Entry 8PAR (X-ray diffraction, 2.00 A resolution); this record covers chain A.

Chain A:
Protein: Mitogen-activated protein kinase kinase kinase kinase 1
Organism: Homo sapiens
Notes: EC 2.7.11.1
UniProtKB: Q92918 (M4K1_HUMAN); numbering as in UniProt (aligned over 1-307)
Sequence (308 residues; row label = number of the first residue in the row; numbering starts at 0):
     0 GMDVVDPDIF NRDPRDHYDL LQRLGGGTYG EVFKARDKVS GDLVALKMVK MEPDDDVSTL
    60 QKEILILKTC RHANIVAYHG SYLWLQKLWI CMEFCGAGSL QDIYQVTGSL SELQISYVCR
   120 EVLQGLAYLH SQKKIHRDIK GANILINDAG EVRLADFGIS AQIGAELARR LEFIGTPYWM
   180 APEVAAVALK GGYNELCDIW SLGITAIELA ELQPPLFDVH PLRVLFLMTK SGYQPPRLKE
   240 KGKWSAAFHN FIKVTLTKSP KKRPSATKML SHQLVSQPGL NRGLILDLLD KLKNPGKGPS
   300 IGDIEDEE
Disordered / not traced: 0-6, 37-40, 158-173, 295-307
Differences from the reference sequence: expression tag (0); engineered mutation Glu-165 (Thr in Q92918), Glu-171 (Ser in Q92918)
Ligand contacts: XON (N-[3,5-bis(fluoranyl)-4-[[3-[1-(trifluoromethyl)cyclopropyl]-1H-pyrrolo[2,3-b]pyridin-4-yl]oxy]phenyl]-2,9-dioxa-4-azaspiro[5.5]undec-3-en-3-amine): Leu-23, Gly-24, Gly-25, Gly-26, Tyr-28, Val-31, Ala-44, Lys-46, Val-75, Met-91, Glu-92, Phe-93, Cys-94, Gly-97, Ser-98, Asp-101, Leu-144, Ala-154, Phe-156
UniProt features mapped onto this chain:
  - active site: Asp-137 (Proton acceptor)
  - binding site (ATP): Leu-23 to Val-31, Lys-46
  - modified residue: Thr-175 (Phosphothreonine)
Reported in the primary citation:
  - binding site for XON: Tyr-28, Asp-101

Summary:
Ligands of chain A: compound XON. From UniProt: active-site residue Asp-137 and 10 ATP-binding residues. From
the paper: a binding site for XON at Tyr-28 and Asp-101.
Chain A is Mitogen-activated protein kinase kinase kinase kinase 1 (Homo sapiens); the structure, Crystal
structure of human MAP4K1 with an inhibitor, BAY-405, was determined by X-ray diffraction (same publication as
8PAS, 8PAU, 8PAV and 8PAW).
